PDB entry 3VXK | X-ray diffraction, 1.75 A resolution | chain A

== Chain A ==
Protein: Dwarf 88 esterase
Source organism: Oryza sativa Japonica Group
Reference sequence: Q10QA5 (Q10QA5_ORYSJ); numbering as in UniProt (aligned over 54-318)
Chain sequence (274 residues; numbered 45 to 318; the number before each row is that of its first residue):
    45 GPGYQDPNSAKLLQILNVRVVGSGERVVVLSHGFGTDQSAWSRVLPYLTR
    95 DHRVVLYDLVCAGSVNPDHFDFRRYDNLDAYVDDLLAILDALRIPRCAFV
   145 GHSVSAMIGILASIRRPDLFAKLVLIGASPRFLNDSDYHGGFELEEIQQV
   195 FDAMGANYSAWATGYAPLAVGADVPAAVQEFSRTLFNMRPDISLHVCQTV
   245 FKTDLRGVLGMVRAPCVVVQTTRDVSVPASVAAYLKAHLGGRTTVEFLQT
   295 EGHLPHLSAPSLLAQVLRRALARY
Not modelled in the structure: 45-55
Sequence notes: expression tag (45-53)
Swiss-Prot annotation at these positions:
  - active site: Ser147 (Nucleophile), Asp268, His297
  - binding site (substrate): Ser147, Cys241, His297
  - mutagenesis: Gly79 (G79R: In d88; dwarf and high tillering phenotypes), Ser147 (S147A: Weakens interaction with D53 and attenuates strigolactone-induced degradation of D53), Gly153 (G153D: In d14; dwarf and high tillering phenotypes), Phe186 (F186A: Loss of strigolactone-dependent interaction with SLR1), Trp205 (W205A: Decreased enzymatic activity toward strigolactone and loss of strigolactone-dependent interaction with SLR1), Phe245 (F245A: Loss of strigolactone-dependent interaction with SLR1), Asp268 (D268N: Weakens interaction with D53 and attenuates strigolactone-induced degradation of D53), His297 (H297A: No effect on strigolactone binding, but decreased enzymatic activity toward strigolactone and loss of interaction with SLR1 ...)
Reported in the primary citation:
  - catalytic residues: Ser147, Asp268, His297 (by similarity / conservation)
  - mutagenesis - W205A, F245A, H297A: decreased catalytic activity on GR24
  - mutagenesis - F186A, W205A, F245A, H297A: abolished binding to SLR1
  - mutagenesis - H297A: unchanged binding to (+/-)-GR24

== Overview ==
Curated annotation (UniProt) lists 3 active-site residues, 3 substrate-binding residues and 8 mutagenesis
sites. From the paper: catalytic residues Ser147, Asp268 and His297; F186A, W205A and F245A, among others,
abolish binding to SLR1.
Chain A is Dwarf 88 esterase (Oryza sativa Japonica Group); the structure, Crystal structure of OsD14, was
determined by X-ray diffraction together with 3WIO from the same study.
